PDB entry 8V3D | electron microscopy, 2.95 A resolution | chains A and D of the 4 polymer chains in the assembly

== Chain A ==
Protein: Odorant receptor Orco
Source organism: Apocrypta bakeri
UniProt: B0FAQ4 (B0FAQ4_APOBA); residue numbers follow UniProt; this construct covers 1-474
Amino-acid sequence (474 residues; each row starts with the number of its first residue):
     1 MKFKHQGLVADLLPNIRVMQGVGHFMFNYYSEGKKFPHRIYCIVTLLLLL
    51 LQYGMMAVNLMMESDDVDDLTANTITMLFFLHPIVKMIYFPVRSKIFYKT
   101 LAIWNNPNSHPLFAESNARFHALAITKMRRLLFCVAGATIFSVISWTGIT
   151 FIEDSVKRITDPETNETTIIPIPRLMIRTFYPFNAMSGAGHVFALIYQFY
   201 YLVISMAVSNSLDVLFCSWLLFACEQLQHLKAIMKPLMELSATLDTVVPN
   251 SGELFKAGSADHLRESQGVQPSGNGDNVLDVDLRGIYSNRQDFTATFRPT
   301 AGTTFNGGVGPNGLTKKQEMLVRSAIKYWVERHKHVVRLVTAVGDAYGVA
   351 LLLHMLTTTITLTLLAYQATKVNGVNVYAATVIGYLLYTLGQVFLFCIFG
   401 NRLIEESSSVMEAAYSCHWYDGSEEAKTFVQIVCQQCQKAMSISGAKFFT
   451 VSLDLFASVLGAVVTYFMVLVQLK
Unresolved in the structure: 1-3, 160-167, 244-312

== Chain D ==
Protein: OR28
Source organism: Anopheles gambiae
UniProt: A0A1S4GFY3 (A0A1S4GFY3_ANOGA); numbering as in UniProt (aligned over 1-398)
Amino-acid sequence (398 residues; numbered 1 to 398; the number before each row is that of its first residue):
     1 MARLVLHEVRYVLMAMLYISRGMAKQIQNSTIDLYVYWFLTFIPIASLCV
    51 PQFTYLVVDTKSLIDFISVLVPITEILLTNGKMIICNVKRGKIINLINQV
   101 QVAWDECAKSEHLEIQTLITATAKKTKIFVIIYTTSFLLICVEYSSMPLF
   151 KLIYHSAVYGKQSNYTIALPYLSRFAYSTESTTSFAWTYFFILLGVYLLA
   201 LTLSGFDSLFATLVMHVKMMFKVLKFEIEQLGLDLSAGKSHVELQAKLKQ
   251 IILKHKTNLSLIEQLEDGFSFFLMAQFLTSSILVCVVLYELTMVFGWNED
   301 TFKTVTYLPGAILQLFLFCWYAQQITEEARLVSDHIYNIPWYLADPKLQK
   351 DILTFMVKAQKPTGVTASKFYMVTLQTFQRISSTSYSYFTLLQTINQQ
Unresolved in the structure: 1, 398
Sequence notes: conflict Lys25 (Thr in A0A1S4GFY3), Gln26 (Lys in A0A1S4GFY3), Thr31 (Pro in A0A1S4GFY3), Ala121 (Thr in A0A1S4GFY3), Thr126 (Ser in A0A1S4GFY3), Leu194 (Ile in A0A1S4GFY3), Ala211 (Ser in A0A1S4GFY3), Val217 (Ile in A0A1S4GFY3)
Residues lining bound ligands: 2,4,5-trimethyl-1,3-thiazole (A1AFC): Leu48, Pro72, Glu75, Ile76, Thr79, Cys141, Tyr144, Tyr171, Val196, Leu199, Tyr307

== Chain A / chain D interface ==
Residue-residue contacts - 30 pairs, chain A then chain D:
  Asn401(A) with Lys369(D)
  Glu405(A) with Lys369(D)
  Met411(A) with Lys361(D)
  Glu412(A) with Lys358(D); Lys361(D), salt bridge
  Tyr415(A) with Ile252(D); His255(D); Lys256(D); Lys358(D)
  Ser416(A) with Lys256(D)
  Cys417(A) with Lys256(D), hydrogen bond (backbone-side chain)
  Trp419(A) with Ile252(D), hydrophobic; Asp351(D); Thr354(D)
  Tyr420(A) with Lys249(D); Ile252(D), hydrophobic; Leu253(D); Lys256(D), hydrogen bond
  Asp421(A) with Lys249(D), salt bridge
  Lys427(A) with Asp351(D)
  Gln431(A) with Leu353(D); Thr354(D)
  Gln435(A) with Val357(D)
  Gln438(A) with Val357(D)
  Leu453(A) with Phe370(D)
  Asp454(A) with Phe370(D)
  Ala457(A) with Phe370(D), hydrophobic
  Met468(A) with Tyr388(D), hydrophobic; Leu391(D), hydrophobic
  Gln472(A) with Thr394(D), hydrogen bond
Other interface residues (no listed pair), chain A (22 interface residues in all): Cys434, Phe456, Val471
Other interface residues (no listed pair), chain D (24 interface residues in all): Leu259, Glu263, Lys350, Phe355, Ser368, Ser387, Thr390, Ile395

== In short ==
22 residues of chain A and 24 residues of chain D are in contact, with 3 hydrogen bonds and 2 salt bridges.
Among the polar pairs are Glu412(A)-Lys361(D), Asp421(A)-Lys249(D) and Cys417(A)-Lys256(D). Bound to chain D:
2,4,5-trimethyl-1,3-thiazole.
Chain A is Odorant receptor Orco (Apocrypta bakeri) and chain D is OR28 (Anopheles gambiae); the structure,
AgamOR28 structure bound to 2,4,5-trimethylthiazole, was determined by electron microscopy, deposited together
with 8V00, 8V02 and 8V3C.
